PDB entry 7O7F | electron microscopy, 3.15 A resolution | chains A and H of the 7 polymer chains in the assembly

# Chain A
Molecule: Guanine nucleotide-binding protein G(i) subunit alpha-1
Source organism: Homo sapiens
UniProt: P63096 (GNAI1_HUMAN); residues 1-354 here = UniProt positions 1-354
Chain sequence (354 residues; each row starts with the number of its first residue):
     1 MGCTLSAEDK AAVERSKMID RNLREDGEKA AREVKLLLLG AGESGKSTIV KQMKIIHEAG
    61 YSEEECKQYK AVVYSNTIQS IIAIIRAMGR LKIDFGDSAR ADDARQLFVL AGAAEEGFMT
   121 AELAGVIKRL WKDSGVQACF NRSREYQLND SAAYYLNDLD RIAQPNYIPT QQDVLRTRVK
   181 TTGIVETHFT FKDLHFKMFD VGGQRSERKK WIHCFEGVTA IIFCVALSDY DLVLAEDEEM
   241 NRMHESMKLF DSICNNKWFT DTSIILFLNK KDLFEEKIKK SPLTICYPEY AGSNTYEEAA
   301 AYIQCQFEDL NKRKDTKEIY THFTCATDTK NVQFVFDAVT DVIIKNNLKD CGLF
Disordered / not traced: 1-3, 55-179, 233-239
Curated features (UniProtKB/Swiss-Prot):
  - region: Lys35 to Thr48 (G1 motif), Asp173 to Thr181 (G2 motif), Phe196 to Arg205 (G3 motif), Ile265 to Asp272 (G4 motif), Thr324 to Thr329 (G5 motif)
  - binding site (GTP): Glu43 to Thr48, Ser151, Leu175 to Thr181, Asp200 to Gln204, Asn269 to Asp272, Ala326
  - binding site (Mg(2+)): Ser47, Thr181
  - modified residue: Arg178 (ADP-ribosylarginine), Gln204 (Deamidated glutamine), Cys351 (ADP-ribosylcysteine)
  - lipidation: Gly2 (N-myristoyl glycine), Cys3 (S-palmitoyl cysteine)
  - natural variant: Gly40 (G40C: In NEDHISB; G40R: In NEDHISB), Gly45 (G45D: In NEDHISB), Thr48 (T48I: In NEDHISB; T48K: In NEDHISB), Gln52 (Q52P: In NEDHISB), Ser75 (deletion: In NEDHISB; uncertain significance), Gln172 (deletion: In NEDHISB), Asp173 (D173V: In NEDHISB), Glu186 to Phe189 (deletion: In NEDHISB; uncertain significance), Cys224 (C224Y: In NEDHISB), Lys270 (K270N: In NEDHISB; K270R: In NEDHISB), Asp272 (D272G: In NEDHISB), Ala326 (A326P: In NEDHISB), 1 further natural variant entry in UniProt
  - mutagenesis: Gly42 (G42R: Abolishes switch to an activated conformation and dissociation from beta and gamma subunits upon GTP binding. Abolishes interaction with RGS family members), Glu116 (E116L: Enhances interaction (inactive GDP-bound) with RGS14), Gln147 (Q147L: Enhances interaction (inactive GDP-bound) with RGS14), Glu245 (E245L: Enhances interaction (inactive GDP-bound) with RGS14)

# Chain H
Molecule: Fab antibody fragment heavy chain
Source organism: Mus musculus
Notes: antibody fragment or engineered binder
Chain sequence (221 residues; numbered 20 to 240; the number before each row is that of its first residue):
    20 DVQLVESGGG LVQPGGSRKL SCSASGFAFS SFGMHWVRQA PEKGLEWVAY ISSGSGTIYY
    80 ADTVKGRFTI SRDDPKNTLF LQMTSLRSED TAMYYCVRSI YYYGSSPFDF WGQGTTLTVS
   140 SAKTTPPSVY PLAPGCGDTT GSSVTLGCLV KGYFPESVTV TWNSGSLSSS VHTFPALLQS
   200 GLYTMSSSVT VPSSTWPSQT VTCSVAHPAS STTVDKKLEP S
Disulfide bonds: Cys41-Cys115, Cys167-Cys222

# Interface between chain A and chain H
Pairs across the interface (12; chain A residue first):
  Glu8(A) with Tyr120(H); Pro126(H)
  Ala11(A) with Tyr120(H), hydrophobic
  Ala12(A) with Tyr120(H)
  Glu14(A) with Ser71(H), hydrogen bond; Ser72(H); Gly75(H); Thr76(H), hydrogen bond
  Arg15(A) with Ile119(H); Tyr120(H); Tyr121(H)
  Met18(A) with Ser72(H)
Interface residues without a listed pair, chain H (11 interface residues in all): Ser50, Tyr69, Gly73

# In short
The interface between chain A and chain H involves 6 residues on one side and 11 on the other, with 2 hydrogen
bonds. Among the polar pairs are Glu14(A)-Ser71(H) and Glu14(A)-Thr76(H).
Here chain A is Guanine nucleotide-binding protein G(i) subunit alpha-1 (Homo sapiens) and chain H is Fab
antibody fragment heavy chain (Mus musculus). Entry 7O7F (Structural basis of the activation of the CC
chemokine receptor 5 by a chemokine agonist) was determined by electron microscopy.
